4V0M - chains E and F; structure by X-ray diffraction, 3.45 A resolution.

# Chain E
Molecule: Arf-like small gtpase
Source organism: Chlamydomonas reinhardtii
Notes: fragment: gtpase, residues 16-180
UniProt: A8JF99 (A8JF99_CHLRE); residue numbers follow UniProt; this construct covers 16-180
Chain sequence (169 residues; numbered 12 to 180; the number before each row is that of its first residue):
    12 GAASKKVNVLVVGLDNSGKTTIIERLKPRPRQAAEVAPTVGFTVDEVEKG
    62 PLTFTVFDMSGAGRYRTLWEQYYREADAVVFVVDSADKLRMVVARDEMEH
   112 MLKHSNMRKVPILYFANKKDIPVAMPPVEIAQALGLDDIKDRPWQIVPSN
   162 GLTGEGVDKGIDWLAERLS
Unresolved in the structure: 12-14
Differences from the reference sequence: expression tag (12-15); conflict I132 (Leu in A8JF99)
Bound ions: Mg2+: T31, T50 (together with GTP)
Small-molecule neighbours: GTP (guanosine-5'-triphosphate): L25, D26, N27, S28, G29, K30, T31, T32, A48, P49, T50, M70, S71, G72, N128, K129, D131, I132, N161, G162, L163

# Chain F
Molecule: Bardet-biedl syndrome 1 protein
Source organism: Chlamydomonas reinhardtii
Notes: fragment: wd40, residues 1-425
UniProt: A8JEA1 (A8JEA1_CHLRE); numbering as in UniProt (aligned over 1-425)
Chain sequence (425 residues; row label = number of the first residue in the row):
     1 MVHESNPNDYAAGDAGNASGRYTTGSNGIPPMLPSVRSVWLDAFNDPVAG
    51 ISAYTPCVHTCNLFGDGENRLVIADEDRKLKIWKGTQKASEHPLLDTPVA
   101 ICSYISENTAPRLPALAVAAGSHIYIYRNLRPYYKFVLPPENVNTEEQDI
   151 WQKVMEGEIVIGEAVAQLTRLQVRAGDAGVVLQTRSLQLMNIGDPDAKMA
   201 FVEHWQGQPLVATTVITCMDVVKQAIDEPDAVSCLVVGTESGRILILNPA
   251 GTAIVKNIWVGITPAMIAVQGELDVGYRITVAGRDGKLYHIRNGELSQTI
   301 IQLEAQPVGLVRLAKHVAVGCMNDVVHAYTPTGHKSWSLYLPCHILAMQR
   351 MEVTGQRNTKALIVALSNGEVRVYNEKLLVSVHVSPNPVTALWFGRYGRE
   401 DNTLLAITKSGALDIKMLPRTANLE
Unresolved in the structure: 1-35, 105-113, 142-213
Differences from the reference sequence: conflict R37 (Lys in A8JEA1)

# How chain E and chain F interact
Pairs across the interface - 22 pairs, chain E then chain F:
  D26(E) with R399(F)
  N27(E) with R399(F), hydrogen bond
  R77(E) with E400(F), salt bridge; R420(F)
  K99(E) with T86(F)
  L100(E) with A43(F); Y397(F), hydrophobic; G398(F); I415(F), hydrophobic; M417(F)
  R101(E) with R399(F); E400(F), salt bridge; M417(F)
  V103(E) with L41(F), hydrophobic; D42(F); A43(F), hydrophobic
  V104(E) with E400(F); M417(F), hydrophobic
  D107(E) with L41(F); P419(F)
  E108(E) with R420(F), salt bridge
  H111(E) with T421(F), hydrogen bond
Also at the interface, not in a pair above, chain E (12 interface residues in all): G74
Also at the interface, not in a pair above, chain F (14 interface residues in all): G85

# Summary
12 residues of chain E face 14 of chain F across their interface, with 2 hydrogen bonds and 3 salt bridges.
Among the polar pairs are R77(E)-E400(F), R101(E)-E400(F) and E108(E)-R420(F). Chain E binds GTP. T31(E) and
T50(E) coordinate Mg2+.
Here chain E is Arf-like small gtpase and chain F is Bardet-biedl syndrome 1 protein, both from Chlamydomonas
reinhardtii. Entry 4V0M (Crystal structure of BBS1N in complex with ARL6DN) was determined by X-ray
diffraction together with 4V0K, 4V0L, 4V0N and 4V0O from the same study.
